Entry 5EJY (X-ray diffraction, 1.90 A resolution); this record covers chain A.

# Chain A
Molecule: Myosin-I heavy chain
From: Dictyostelium discoideum
UniProtKB: Q9U1M8 (MYOI_DICDI); residues 37-537 here correspond to UniProt positions 1118-1618 (UniProt number = residue number + 1081)
Sequence (500 residues; numbered 37 to 537; 1 number in that range is skipped by the numbering (no residue carries it; nothing is unmodelled there); the number before each row is that of its first residue):
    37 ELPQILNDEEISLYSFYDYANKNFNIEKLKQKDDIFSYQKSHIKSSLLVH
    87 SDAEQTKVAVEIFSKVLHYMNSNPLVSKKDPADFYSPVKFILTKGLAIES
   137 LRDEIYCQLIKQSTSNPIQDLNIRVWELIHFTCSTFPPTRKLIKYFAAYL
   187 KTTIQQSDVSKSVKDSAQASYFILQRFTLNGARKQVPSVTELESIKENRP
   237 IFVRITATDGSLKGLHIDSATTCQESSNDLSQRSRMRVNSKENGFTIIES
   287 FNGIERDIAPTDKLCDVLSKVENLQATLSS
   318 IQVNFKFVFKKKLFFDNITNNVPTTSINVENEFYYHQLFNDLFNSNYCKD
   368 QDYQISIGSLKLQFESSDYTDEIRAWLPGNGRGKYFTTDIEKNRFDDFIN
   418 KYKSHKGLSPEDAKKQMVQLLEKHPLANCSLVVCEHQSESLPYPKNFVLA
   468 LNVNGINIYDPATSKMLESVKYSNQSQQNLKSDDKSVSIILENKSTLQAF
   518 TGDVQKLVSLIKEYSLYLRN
From the paper describing this entry:
  - mutagenesis - R176E/K180E (1.96 +/- 0.31 uM): unchanged binding to MTs
  - mutagenesis - K76E/H78E/K80E/K93E: decreased binding to MT

# In short
From the paper: K76E/H78E/K80E/K93E reduce binding to MT; R176E/K180E leave binding to MTs unchanged.
Chain A is Myosin-I heavy chain (Dictyostelium discoideum); the structure, Structure of Dictyostelium
Discoideum Myosin VII MyTH4-FERM MF1 domain, was determined by X-ray diffraction, deposited together with
5EJQ, 5EJR and 5EJS.
